PDB entry 7NTV | X-ray diffraction, 2.06 A resolution | chains A and B

Chain A (and B):
Molecule: 3C-like proteinase
Source organism: Severe acute respiratory syndrome coronavirus 2
Notes: EC 3.4.22.69; chain B of this document is another copy of the same molecule, construct and numbering; everything in this record applies to it too
UniProtKB: P0DTC1 (R1A_SARS2); residues 1-306 here correspond to UniProt positions 3264-3569 (UniProt number = residue number + 3263)
Amino-acid sequence (306 residues; row label = number of the first residue in the row):
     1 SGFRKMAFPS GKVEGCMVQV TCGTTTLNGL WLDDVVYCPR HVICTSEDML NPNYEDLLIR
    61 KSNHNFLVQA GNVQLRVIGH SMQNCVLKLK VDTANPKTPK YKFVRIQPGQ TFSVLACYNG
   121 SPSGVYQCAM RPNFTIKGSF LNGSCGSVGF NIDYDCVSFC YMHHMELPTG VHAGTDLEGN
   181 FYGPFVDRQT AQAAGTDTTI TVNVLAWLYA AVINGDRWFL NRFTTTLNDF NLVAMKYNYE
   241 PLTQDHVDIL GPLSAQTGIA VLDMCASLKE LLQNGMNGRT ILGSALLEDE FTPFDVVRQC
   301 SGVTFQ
Unresolved in the structure: 306 (chain B: 302-306)
What the authors report for this chain:
  - binding site for the ligand US8: His41, Cys145
  - catalytic residues: Cys145 (citing earlier work)

Interface between chain A and chain B:
Pairs across the interface (84):
  Ser1(A) with Gly138(B); Ser139(B); Phe140(B), hydrogen bond (backbone-backbone); Leu141(B); Glu166(B), hydrogen bond (backbone-side chain); His172(B), hydrogen bond (backbone-side chain)
  Gly2(A) with Gly138(B); Ser139(B), hydrogen bond (backbone-side chain)
  Arg4(A) with Lys5(B); Tyr126(B); Gln127(B), hydrogen bond (side chain-backbone); Cys128(B); Lys137(B), hydrogen bond (side chain-backbone); Ser139(B); Glu290(B), salt bridge
  Lys5(A) with Tyr126(B)
  Met6(A) with Gly124(B); Val125(B); Tyr126(B), hydrophobic; Ser139(B)
  Ala7(A) with Gly124(B); Val125(B), hydrogen bond (backbone-backbone)
  Phe8(A) with Val125(B)
  Pro9(A) with Ser10(B); Glu14(B); Pro122(B), hydrophobic; Ser123(B)
  Ser10(A) with Pro9(B); Ser10(B), hydrogen bond (side chain-backbone); Glu14(B), hydrogen bond (backbone-side chain)
  Gly11(A) with Gly11(B); Glu14(B), hydrogen bond (backbone-side chain)
  Glu14(A) with Pro9(B); Ser10(B), hydrogen bond (side chain-backbone); Gly11(B), hydrogen bond (side chain-backbone)
  Pro122(A) with Pro9(B)
  Ser123(A) with Pro9(B)
  Gly124(A) with Ala7(B); Pro9(B)
  Val125(A) with Met6(B); Ala7(B), hydrogen bond (backbone-backbone); Phe8(B); Val125(B), hydrophobic
  Tyr126(A) with Arg4(B); Lys5(B); Met6(B), hydrophobic
  Gln127(A) with Arg4(B), hydrogen bond (backbone-side chain)
  Cys128(A) with Arg4(B)
  Lys137(A) with Arg4(B), hydrogen bond (backbone-side chain)
  Gly138(A) with Ser1(B); Gly2(B)
  Ser139(A) with Ser1(B); Gly2(B), hydrogen bond (side chain-backbone); Arg4(B); Met6(B); Gln299(B), hydrogen bond
  Phe140(A) with Ser1(B), hydrogen bond (backbone-backbone)
  Leu141(A) with Ser1(B); Gln299(B); Cys300(B); Ser301(B)
  Glu166(A) with Ser1(B), hydrogen bond (side chain-backbone)
  Gly170(A) with Ser1(B)
  His172(A) with Ser1(B)
  Thr280(A) with Leu286(B)
  Gly283(A) with Leu286(B)
  Ala285(A) with Ala285(B), hydrophobic; Leu286(B), hydrophobic
  Leu286(A) with Gly283(B); Ala285(B), hydrophobic
  Glu290(A) with Arg4(B), salt bridge
  Gln299(A) with Ser139(B), hydrogen bond; Leu141(B)
  Cys300(A) with Leu141(B)
  Ser301(A) with Leu141(B)
  Gly302(A) with Tyr118(B); Leu141(B)
  Val303(A) with Ser123(B)
  Thr304(A) with Tyr118(B); Ser121(B); Pro122(B); Ser123(B)
  Phe305(A) with Pro122(B), hydrogen bond (backbone-backbone); Ser123(B)
Interface residues without a listed pair, chain A (42 interface residues in all): Phe3, Lys12, Leu115, Ser284
Interface residues without a listed pair, chain B (39 interface residues in all): Phe3, Lys12, Leu115, Thr280, Ser284

Summary:
Chain A and chain B form an interface of 42 and 39 residues respectively; the contacts include 21 hydrogen
bonds and 2 salt bridges. Polar pairs include Arg4(A)-Glu290(B), Ser1(A)-Glu166(B) and Ser1(A)-His172(B). From
the paper: the catalytic residue Cys145(A); a binding site for the ligand US8 at His41(A) and Cys145(A).
Chain A and chain B are both 3C-like proteinase (Severe acute respiratory syndrome coronavirus 2); the
structure, Crystal structure of SARS CoV2 main protease in complex with DN_EG_002 (modelled using PanDDA event
map), was determined by X-ray diffraction, deposited together with 7NT1, 7NT2, 7NT3 and 7NUK.
